Entry 6SE6 (electron microscopy, 3.50 A resolution); this record covers chains F and I of the 11 polymer chains in the assembly.

# Chain F
Protein: Histone H4
From: Homo sapiens
Reference sequence: P62805 (H4_HUMAN); residues 0-102 here correspond to UniProt positions 1-103 (UniProt number = residue number + 1)
Amino-acid sequence (103 residues; numbered 0 to 102; the number before each row is that of its first residue; numbering starts at 0):
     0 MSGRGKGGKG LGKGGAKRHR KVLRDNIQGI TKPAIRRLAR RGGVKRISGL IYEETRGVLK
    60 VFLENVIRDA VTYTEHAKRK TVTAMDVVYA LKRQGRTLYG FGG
Disordered / not traced: 0-18
UniProt features mapped onto this chain:
  - DNA-binding region: Lys16 to Lys20
  - modified residue: Ser1 (N-acetylserine), Arg3 (Asymmetric dimethylarginine), Lys5 (N6-(2-hydroxyisobutyryl)lysine), Lys8 (N6-(2-hydroxyisobutyryl)lysine), Lys12 (N6-(2-hydroxyisobutyryl)lysine), Lys16 (N6-(2-hydroxyisobutyryl)lysine), Lys20 (N6,N6,N6-trimethyllysine), Lys31 (N6-(2-hydroxyisobutyryl)lysine), Lys44 (N6-(2-hydroxyisobutyryl)lysine), Ser47 (Phosphoserine), Tyr51 (Phosphotyrosine), Lys59 (N6-(2-hydroxyisobutyryl)lysine), Lys77 (N6-(2-hydroxyisobutyryl)lysine), Lys79 (N6-(2-hydroxyisobutyryl)lysine), Thr80 (Phosphothreonine), Tyr88 (Phosphotyrosine), Lys91 (N6-(2-hydroxyisobutyryl)lysine)
  - cross-link (Glycyl lysine isopeptide (Lys-Gly)): Lys12 (interchain with G-Cter in SUMO2), Lys20 (interchain with G-Cter in SUMO2), Lys31 (interchain with G-Cter in SUMO2), Lys59 (interchain with G-Cter in SUMO2), Lys79 (interchain with G-Cter in SUMO2), Lys91 (interchain with G-Cter in SUMO2)

# Chain I
Molecule: 145-nt DNA strand
From: synthetic construct
Sequence (145 nucleotides; each row starts with the number of its first residue; numbers below 1 keep their minus sign (DA-72 is residue -72)):
   -72 ATCAGAATCC CGGTGCCGAG GCCGCTCAAT TGGTCGTAGA CAGCTCTAGC ACCGCTTAAA
   -12 CGCACGTACG CGCTGTCCCC CGCGTTTTAA CCGCCAAGGG GATTACTCCC TAGTCTCCAG
    48 GCACGTGTCA GATATATACA TCGAT

# Chain F / chain I interface
Pairs across the interface (14; chain F residue first):
  Arg19(F) - DA16(I)  hydrogen bond to the phosphate
  Lys20(F) - DT15(I)  salt bridge to the phosphate
  Arg35(F) - DC8(I)  sugar contact
  Arg35(F) - DG9(I)  salt bridge to the phosphate
  Arg45(F) - DC7(I)  sugar contact
  Arg45(F) - DC8(I)  phosphate contact
  Ile46(F) - DC7(I)  phosphate contact
  Ile46(F) - DC8(I)  hydrogen bond to the phosphate
  Ser47(F) - DC7(I)  hydrogen bond to the phosphate
  Gly48(F) - DC7(I)  hydrogen bond to the phosphate
  Arg78(F) - DG28(I)  phosphate contact
  Lys79(F) - DG27(I)  phosphate contact
  Lys79(F) - DG28(I)  hydrogen bond to the phosphate
  Thr80(F) - DG28(I)  hydrogen bond to the phosphate
Other interface residues (no listed pair), chain F (14 interface residues in all): Val21, Arg39, Lys44, Leu49
Other interface residues (no listed pair), chain I (8 interface residues in all): DA29

# Overview
14 residues of chain F and 8 residues of chain I are in contact; the contacts include 6 hydrogen bonds and 2
salt bridges. Polar contacts include Arg19(F)-DA16(I), Ile46(F)-DC8(I) and Ser47(F)-DC7(I). From UniProt: a
DNA-binding region on chain F.
Chain F is Histone H4 (Homo sapiens) and chain I is a 145-nt DNA strand (synthetic construct); the structure,
Class2 : CENP-A nucleosome in complex with CENP-C central region, was determined by electron microscopy (same
publication as 6SE0, 6SEE, 6SEF and 6SEG).
